1AR8 - chains 0 and 4 of the 5 polymer chains in the assembly; structure by X-ray diffraction, 2.90 A resolution.

Chain 0:
Molecule: P1/mahoney poliovirus
Organism: Human poliovirus 1
Notes: fragment: virus protomer; engineered mutation(s): CHAIN 1, P95S
Sequence (8 residues; each row starts with the number of its first residue):
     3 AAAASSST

Chain 4:
Molecule: P1/mahoney poliovirus
Organism: Human poliovirus 1
Notes: fragment: virus protomer; engineered mutation(s): CHAIN 1, P95S
UniProtKB: P03299 (POLG_POL1M); residues 2-69 here correspond to UniProt positions 1-68 (UniProt number = residue number - 1)
Sequence (68 residues; numbered 2 to 69; the number before each row is that of its first residue):
     2 GAQVSSQKVGAHENSNRAYGGSTINYTTINYYRDSASNAASKQDFSQDPS
    52 KFTEPIKDVLIKTAPMLN
Unresolved in the structure: 15-22

Chain 0 / chain 4 interface:
Residue-residue contacts - 10 pairs, chain 0 then chain 4:
  Ala6(0) - Gly2(4)
  Ser7(0) - Ala3(4)
  Ser8(0) - Ala3(4)  hydrogen bond (backbone-backbone)
  Ser8(0) - Gln4(4)  hydrogen bond
  Ser8(0) - Val5(4)  hydrogen bond (backbone-backbone)
  Ser9(0) - Val5(4)
  Thr10(0) - Gln4(4)  hydrogen bond
  Thr10(0) - Val5(4)  hydrogen bond (backbone-backbone)
  Thr10(0) - Ser6(4)  hydrogen bond
  Thr10(0) - Ser7(4)
Also at the interface, not in a pair above, chain 4 (7 interface residues in all): Gln44

Summary:
5 residues of chain 0 and 7 residues of chain 4 are in contact; the contacts include 6 hydrogen bonds. Polar
contacts include Ser8(0)-Gln4(4), Thr10(0)-Gln4(4) and Thr10(0)-Ser6(4).
Here chain 0 is P1/mahoney poliovirus and chain 4 is P1/mahoney poliovirus, both from Human poliovirus 1.
Entry 1AR8 (P1/mahoney poliovirus, mutant P1095S) was determined by X-ray diffraction, deposited together with
1AR6, 1AR7, 1AR9, 1ASJ and 1AL2.
